PDB entry 7RCU | X-ray diffraction, 2.69 A resolution | chains A and Q of the 6 polymer chains in the assembly

Chain A:
Name: Protein max
UniProt: Q6V3B1 (Q6V3B1_HUMAN); residues 14-41 here correspond to UniProt positions 15-42 (UniProt number = residue number + 1)
Sequence (28 residues; each row starts with the number of its first residue):
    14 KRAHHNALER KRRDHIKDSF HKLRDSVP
Differences from the reference sequence: conflict Lys35 (Ser36 in Q6V3B1)

Chain Q:
Name: Protein max
UniProt: Q6V3B1 (Q6V3B1_HUMAN); residues 49-68 here correspond to UniProt positions 50-69 (UniProt number = residue number + 1)
Sequence (21 residues; numbered 48 to 68; the number before each row is that of its first residue):
    48 XSRAQILCKA TEYIQYMRRK N
Not modelled in the structure: 48, 66-68
Differences from the reference sequence: acetylation (48); conflict Cys55 (Asp56 in Q6V3B1)
Modified residues: ACE (acetyl group) at position 48
Ligand contacts: 2-(2,5-dioxopyrrolidin-1-yl)acetamide (V7J): Leu54, Cys55, Thr58, Glu59

Interface between chain A and chain Q:
Residue-residue contacts (8):
  Lys30(A) - Arg50(Q)
  Phe33(A) - Arg50(Q)
  Phe33(A) - Ile53(Q)
  Phe33(A) - Leu54(Q)  hydrophobic
  Leu36(A) - Ala57(Q)  hydrophobic
  Arg37(A) - Ile53(Q)
  Val40(A) - Tyr60(Q)  hydrophobic
  Pro41(A) - Tyr60(Q)
Other interface residues (no listed pair), chain A (8 interface residues in all): Ile29, Ser39
Other interface residues (no listed pair), chain Q (6 interface residues in all): Lys56

Overview:
8 residues of chain A and 6 residues of chain Q are in contact. Bound to chain Q:
2-(2,5-dioxopyrrolidin-1-yl)acetamide.
Here chain A is Protein max and chain Q is Protein max. Entry 7RCU (Synthetic Max homodimer mimic in complex
with DNA) was determined by X-ray diffraction.
